Entry 1GZD (X-ray diffraction, 2.50 A resolution); this record covers chain A.

Chain A:
Protein: Glucose-6-phosphate isomerase
From: Sus scrofa
Notes: EC 5.3.1.9
UniProtKB: P08059 (G6PI_PIG); residues 1-557 here = UniProt positions 1-557
Chain sequence (557 residues; numbered 1 to 557; the number before each row is that of its first residue):
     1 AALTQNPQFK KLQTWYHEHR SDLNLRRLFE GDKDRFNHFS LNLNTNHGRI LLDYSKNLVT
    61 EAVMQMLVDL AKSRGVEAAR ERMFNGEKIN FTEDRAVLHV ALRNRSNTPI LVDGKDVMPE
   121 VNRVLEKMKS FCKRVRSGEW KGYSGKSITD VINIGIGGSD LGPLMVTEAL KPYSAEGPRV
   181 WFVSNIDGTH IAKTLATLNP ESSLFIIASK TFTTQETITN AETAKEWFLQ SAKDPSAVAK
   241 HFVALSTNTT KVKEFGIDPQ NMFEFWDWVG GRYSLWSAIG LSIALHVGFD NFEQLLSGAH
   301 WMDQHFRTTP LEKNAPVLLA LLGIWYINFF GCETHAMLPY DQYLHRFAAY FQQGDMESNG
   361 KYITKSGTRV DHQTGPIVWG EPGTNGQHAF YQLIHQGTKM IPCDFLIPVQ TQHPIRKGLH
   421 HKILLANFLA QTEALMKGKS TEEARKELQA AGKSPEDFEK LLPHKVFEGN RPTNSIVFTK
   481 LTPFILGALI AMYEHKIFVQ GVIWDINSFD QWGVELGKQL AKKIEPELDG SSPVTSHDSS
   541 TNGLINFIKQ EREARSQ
Not modelled in the structure: 555-557
Curated features (UniProtKB/Swiss-Prot):
  - modified residue: Ala2 (N-acetylalanine), Thr250 (Phosphothreonine)

Overview:
Chain A is Glucose-6-phosphate isomerase (Sus scrofa); the structure, Crystal structure of pig phosphoglucose
isomerase, was determined by X-ray diffraction (same publication as 1GZV).
